3J0O - chains 5 and F of the 30 polymer chains in the assembly; structure by electron microscopy, 9.00 A resolution (very low resolution: no residue pairs are listed; an interface is given only as per-side residue counts).

[Chain 5]
Molecule: 60S ribosomal RNA fragment
Source organism: Oryctolagus cuniculus
Sequence (6 nucleotides; row label = number of the first residue in the row):
  2653 CCUAAG

[Chain F]
Name: Ribosomal protein L36a
Source organism: Oryctolagus cuniculus
Sequence (95 residues; numbered 2 to 96; the number before each row is that of its first residue):
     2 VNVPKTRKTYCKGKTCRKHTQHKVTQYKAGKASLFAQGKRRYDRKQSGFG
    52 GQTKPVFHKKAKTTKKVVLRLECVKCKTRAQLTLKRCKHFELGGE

[Interface between chain 5 and chain F]
At this resolution (9 A) residue pairs are not listed: 4 residues of chain 5 and 8 of chain F lie at the interface.

[In short]
4 residues of chain 5 and 8 residues of chain F are in contact.
Chain 5 is 60S ribosomal RNA fragment and chain F is Ribosomal protein L36a, both from Oryctolagus cuniculus;
the structure, Core of mammalian 80S pre-ribosome in complex with tRNAs fitted to a 9A cryo-EM map: classic
..., was determined by electron microscopy (same publication as 3J0L and 3J0P).
